Entry 5MY1 (electron microscopy, 7.60 A resolution (low resolution: residue-level contacts below are approximate; hydrogen-bond / salt-bridge calls are withheld)); this record covers chains A and C of the 26 polymer chains in the assembly.

Chain A:
Molecule: 16S ribosomal RNA
From: Escherichia coli K-12
Sequence (1542 nucleotides; each row starts with the number of its first residue):
     1 AAAUUGAAGA GUUUGAUCAU GGCUCAGAUU GAACGCUGGC GGCAGGCCUA ACACAUGCAA
    61 GUCGAACGGU AACAGGAAGA AGCUUGCUUC UUUGCUGACG AGUGGCGGAC GGGUGAGUAA
   121 UGUCUGGGAA ACUGCCUGAU GGAGGGGGAU AACUACUGGA AACGGUAGCU AAUACCGCAU
   181 AACGUCGCAA GACCAAAGAG GGGGACCUUC GGGCCUCUUG CCAUCGGAUG UGCCCAGAUG
   241 GGAUUAGCUA GUAGGUGGGG UAACGGCUCA CCUAGGCGAC GAUCCCUAGC UGGUCUGAGA
   301 GGAUGACCAG CCACACUGGA ACUGAGACAC GGUCCAGACU CCUACGGGAG GCAGCAGUGG
   361 GGAAUAUUGC ACAAUGGGCG CAAGCCUGAU GCAGCCAUGC CGCGUGUAUG AAGAAGGCCU
   421 UCGGGUUGUA AAGUACUUUC AGCGGGGAGG AAGGGAGUAA AGUUAAUACC UUUGCUCAUU
   481 GACGUUACCC GCAGAAGAAG CACCGGCUAA CUCCGUGCCA GCAGCCGCGG UAAUACGGAG
   541 GGUGCAAGCG UUAAUCGGAA UUACUGGGCG UAAAGCGCAC GCAGGCGGUU UGUUAAGUCA
   601 GAUGUGAAAU CCCCGGGCUC AACCUGGGAA CUGCAUCUGA UACUGGCAAG CUUGAGUCUC
   661 GUAGAGGGGG GUAGAAUUCC AGGUGUAGCG GUGAAAUGCG UAGAGAUCUG GAGGAAUACC
   721 GGUGGCGAAG GCGGCCCCCU GGACGAAGAC UGACGCUCAG GUGCGAAAGC GUGGGGAGCA
   781 AACAGGAUUA GAUACCCUGG UAGUCCACGC CGUAAACGAU GUCGACUUGG AGGUUGUGCC
   841 CUUGAGGCGU GGCUUCCGGA GCUAACGCGU UAAGUCGACC GCCUGGGGAG UACGGCCGCA
   901 AGGUUAAAAC UCAAAUGAAU UGACGGGGGC CCGCACAAGC GGUGGAGCAU GUGGUUUAAU
   961 UCGAUGCAAC GCGAAGAACC UUACCUGGUC UUGACAUCCA CGGAAGUUUU CAGAGAUGAG
  1021 AAUGUGCCUU CGGGAACCGU GAGACAGGUG CUGCAUGGCU GUCGUCAGCU CGUGUUGUGA
  1081 AAUGUUGGGU UAAGUCCCGC AACGAGCGCA ACCCUUAUCC UUUGUUGCCA GCGGUCCGGC
  1141 CGGGAACUCA AAGGAGACUG CCAGUGAUAA ACUGGAGGAA GGUGGGGAUG ACGUCAAGUC
  1201 AUCAUGGCCC UUACGACCAG GGCUACACAC GUGCUACAAU GGCGCAUACA AAGAGAAGCG
  1261 ACCUCGCGAG AGCAAGCGGA CCUCAUAAAG UGCGUCGUAG UCCGGAUUGG AGUCUGCAAC
  1321 UCGACUCCAU GAAGUCGGAA UCGCUAGUAA UCGUGGAUCA GAAUGCCACG GUGAAUACGU
  1381 UCCCGGGCCU UGUACACACC GCCCGUCACA CCAUGGGAGU GGGUUGCAAA AGAAGUAGGU
  1441 AGCUUAACCU UCGGGAGGGC GCUUACCACU UUGUGAUUCA UGACUGGGGU GAAGUCGUAA
  1501 CAAGGUAACC GUAGGGGAAC CUGCGGUUGG AUCACCUCCU UA
Unresolved in the structure: 1-4, 1535-1542

Chain C:
Name: 30S ribosomal protein S3
From: Escherichia coli K-12
UniProtKB: P0A7V3 (RS3_ECOLI); residues 1-232 here correspond to UniProt positions 2-233 (UniProt number = residue number + 1)
Chain sequence (232 residues; row label = number of the first residue in the row):
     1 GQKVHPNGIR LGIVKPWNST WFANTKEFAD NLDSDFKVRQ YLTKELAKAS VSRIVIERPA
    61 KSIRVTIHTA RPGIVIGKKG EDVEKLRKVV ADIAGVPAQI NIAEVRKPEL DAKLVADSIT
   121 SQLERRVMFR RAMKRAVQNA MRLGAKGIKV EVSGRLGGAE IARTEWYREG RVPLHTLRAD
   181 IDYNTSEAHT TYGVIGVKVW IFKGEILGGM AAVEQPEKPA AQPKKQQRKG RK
Unresolved in the structure: 207-232

Chain A / chain C interface:
Pairs across the interface (63; chain A residue first):
  U421(A) - Arg125(C)
  A532(A) - Arg155(C)
  A532(A) - Thr191(C)
  A532(A) - Tyr192(C)
  C1054(A) - Glu160(C)
  A1055(A) - Arg155(C)
  A1055(A) - Glu160(C)
  A1055(A) - Gly193(C)
  U1056(A) - Glu160(C)
  U1056(A) - Ile161(C)
  U1056(A) - Ala162(C)
  U1056(A) - Val194(C)
  G1057(A) - Ser153(C)
  G1057(A) - Gly154(C)
  G1057(A) - Glu187(C)
  G1057(A) - Val194(C)
  G1057(A) - Gly196(C)
  G1058(A) - Ser153(C)
  G1058(A) - Lys198(C)
  C1059(A) - Lys198(C)
  U1060(A) - Gly1(C)
  G1061(A) - Gly1(C)
  U1062(A) - Gly1(C)
  U1062(A) - Gln2(C)
  C1063(A) - Gln2(C)
  G1106(A) - Gly170(C)
  G1106(A) - Arg171(C)
  C1107(A) - Arg171(C)
  C1107(A) - Val172(C)
  C1107(A) - Pro173(C)
  G1108(A) - Val172(C)
  G1108(A) - Pro173(C)
  G1108(A) - Leu174(C)
  G1108(A) - His175(C)
  C1109(A) - His175(C)
  A1111(A) - Thr176(C)
  C1112(A) - His175(C)
  C1112(A) - Thr176(C)
  C1112(A) - Leu177(C)
  C1112(A) - Arg178(C)
  C1113(A) - Leu177(C)
  A1188(A) - Ile9(C)
  U1189(A) - Val4(C)
  U1189(A) - Ile9(C)
  U1189(A) - His175(C)
  G1190(A) - Gln2(C)
  G1190(A) - Lys3(C)
  G1190(A) - Val4(C)
  G1190(A) - His175(C)
  A1191(A) - Gln2(C)
  A1191(A) - Lys3(C)
  C1192(A) - Lys3(C)
  C1192(A) - Trp166(C)
  G1193(A) - Gln2(C)
  A1196(A) - Glu160(C)
  A1196(A) - Ile161(C)
  A1204(A) - His189(C)
  U1205(A) - His189(C)
  U1205(A) - Val194(C)
  G1206(A) - Thr190(C)
  G1206(A) - Thr191(C)
  G1206(A) - Tyr192(C)
  G1206(A) - Gly193(C)
Other interface residues (no listed pair), chain A (33 interface residues in all): G1064, U1065, G1207, G1255
Other interface residues (no listed pair), chain C (36 interface residues in all): Ile13, Thr25, Arg126, Tyr183, Val197

In short:
The interface between chain A and chain C involves 33 residues on one side and 36 on the other.
Chain A is 16S ribosomal RNA and chain C is 30S ribosomal protein S3, both from Escherichia coli K-12; the
structure, E. coli expressome, was determined by electron microscopy.
